7UPB - chains C and F of the 9 polymer chains in the assembly; structure by electron microscopy, 3.00 A resolution.

Chain C:
Molecule: Fab 1H1 heavy chain
Source organism: Mus musculus
Notes: antibody fragment or engineered binder
Amino-acid sequence (120 residues; row label = number of the first residue in the row; a row labelled like 82A-82C holds insertion residues (82A, then the next letters in order)):
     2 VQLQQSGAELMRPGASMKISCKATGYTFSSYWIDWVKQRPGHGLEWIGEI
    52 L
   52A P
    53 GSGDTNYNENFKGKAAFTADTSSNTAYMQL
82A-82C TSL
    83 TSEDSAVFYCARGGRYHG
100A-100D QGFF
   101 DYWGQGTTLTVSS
Disulfide bonds: Cys-22/Cys-92

Chain F:
Molecule: Fab 1H1 light chain
Source organism: Mus musculus
Notes: antibody fragment or engineered binder
Amino-acid sequence (106 residues; numbered 2 to 107; the number before each row is that of its first residue):
     2 IQMTQSPASLSASVGETVTITCRPSENVHIYLAWYQQKQGKSPQLLVYNA
    52 KTLADGVPSRFSGSASGTQFSLKINSLQPEDFGSYYCQHFWSIPYTFGGG
   102 TKLEIK
Disulfide bonds: Cys-23/Cys-88

How chain C and chain F interact:
Pairs across the interface (27; chain C residue first):
  Gln-39(C) / Gln-38(F)  hydrogen bond
  Gln-39(C) / Tyr-87(F)
  Leu-45(C) / Pro-44(F)  hydrophobic
  Leu-45(C) / Phe-98(F)  hydrophobic
  Trp-47(C) / Ile-94(F)  hydrophobic
  Trp-47(C) / Pro-95(F)  hydrophobic
  Trp-47(C) / Tyr-96(F)
  Glu-50(C) / Ile-94(F)
  Asn-60(C) / Pro-95(F)
  Tyr-91(C) / Gln-38(F)  hydrogen bond
  Tyr-91(C) / Ser-43(F)
  Gly-100(C) / Tyr-32(F)
  Gly-100(C) / Phe-91(F)
  Gly-100B(C) / Gln-89(F)
  Gly-100B(C) / Phe-91(F)
  Phe-100C(C) / Tyr-36(F)
  Phe-100C(C) / Tyr-49(F)  hydrophobic
  Phe-100C(C) / Phe-91(F)  hydrophobic
  Phe-100D(C) / Tyr-36(F)  hydrogen bond (backbone-side chain)
  Phe-100D(C) / Leu-46(F)
  Phe-100D(C) / Gln-89(F)
  Phe-100D(C) / Phe-98(F)  hydrophobic
  Asp-101(C) / Leu-46(F)
  Trp-103(C) / Tyr-36(F)  hydrophobic
  Trp-103(C) / Ser-43(F)
  Trp-103(C) / Pro-44(F)  hydrogen bond (side chain-backbone)
  Gly-104(C) / Ser-43(F)
Also at the interface, not in a pair above, chain C (19 interface residues in all): Asp-35, Val-37, Gly-44, Tyr-59, His-99, Gln-100A
Also at the interface, not in a pair above, chain F (17 interface residues in all): Ala-34, Lys-42, Asn-50

Overview:
Chain C and chain F form an interface of 19 and 17 residues respectively, with 4 hydrogen bonds. Polar
contacts include Gln-39(C)/Gln-38(F), Tyr-91(C)/Gln-38(F) and Phe-100D(C)/Tyr-36(F).
Chain C is Fab 1H1 heavy chain and chain F is Fab 1H1 light chain, both from Mus musculus; the structure,
Prefusion-stabilized Nipah virus fusion protein complexed with Fab 1H1, was determined by electron microscopy
together with 7UOP, 7UP9, 7UPA and 7UPK from the same study.
